1IR2 - chains K and D of the 16 polymer chains in the assembly; structure by X-ray diffraction, 1.84 A resolution.

Chain K:
Name: Small subunit of Rubisco
From: Chlamydomonas reinhardtii
Notes: EC 4.1.1.39
UniProtKB: P08475 (RBS2_CHLRE); residues 1-140 here correspond to UniProt positions 46-185 (UniProt number = residue number + 45)
Sequence (140 residues; each row starts with the number of its first residue):
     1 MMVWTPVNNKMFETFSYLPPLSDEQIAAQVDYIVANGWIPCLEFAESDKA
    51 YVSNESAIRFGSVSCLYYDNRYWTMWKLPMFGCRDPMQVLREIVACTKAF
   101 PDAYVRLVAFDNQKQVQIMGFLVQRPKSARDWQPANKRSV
Construct notes: modified residue (1)
Modified residues: M1 (n-methyl methionine; MME)

Chain D:
Name: Large subunit of Rubisco
From: Chlamydomonas reinhardtii
Notes: EC 4.1.1.39
UniProtKB: P00877 (RBL_CHLRE); residue numbers follow UniProt; this construct covers 1-475
Sequence (475 residues; numbered 1 to 475; the number before each row is that of its first residue):
     1 MVPQTETKAGAGFKAGVKDYRLTYYTPDYVVRDTDILAAFRMTPQPGVPP
    51 EECGAAVAAESSTGTWTTVWTDGLTSLDRYKGRCYDIEPVPGEDNQYIAY
   101 VAYPIDLFEEGSVTNMFTSIVGNVFGFKALRALRLEDLRIPPAYVKTFVG
   151 PPHGIQVERDKLNKYGRGLLGCTIKPKLGLSAKNYGRAVYECLRGGLDFT
   201 KDDENVNSQPFMRWRDRFLFVAEAIYKAQAETGEVKGHYLNATAGTCEEM
   251 MKRAVCAKELGVPIIMHDYLTGGFTANTSLAIYCRDNGLLLHIHRAMHAV
   301 IDRQRNHGIHFRVLAKALRMSGGDHLHSGTVVGKLEGEREVTLGFVDLMR
   351 DDYVEKDRSRGIYFTQDWCSMPGVMPVASGGIHVWHMPALVEIFGDDACL
   401 QFGGGTLGHPWGNAPGAAANRVALEACTQARNEGRDLAREGGDVIRSACK
   451 WSPELAAACEVWKEIKFEFDTIDKL
Disordered / not traced: 1-8
Construct notes: modified residue (104, 151, 201, 256, 369)
Modified residues: P104, P151 (4-hydroxyproline; HYP); K201 (lysine nz-carboxylic acid; KCX); C256, C369 (s-methylcysteine; SMC)

Chain K / chain D interface:
Pairs across the interface (42):
  E43(K) - R187(D)  salt bridge
  K49(K) - A230(D)
  S56(K) - Y226(D)
  R59(K) - Y226(D)  hydrogen bond
  R59(K) - E259(D)
  R59(K) - G261(D)  hydrogen bond (side chain-backbone)
  F60(K) - Y226(D)  hydrophobic
  F60(K) - E259(D)
  F60(K) - L260(D)
  G61(K) - E259(D)  hydrogen bond (backbone-backbone)
  S62(K) - E259(D)
  V63(K) - R215(D)
  V63(K) - E259(D)
  V63(K) - L260(D)  hydrophobic
  C65(K) - L219(D)
  L66(K) - L219(D)
  Y67(K) - L219(D)
  Y67(K) - A222(D)
  Y67(K) - E223(D)
  Y67(K) - Y226(D)
  Y68(K) - E223(D)
  N70(K) - E223(D)
  R71(K) - E223(D)  salt bridge
  Y72(K) - K183(D)  hydrogen bond (side chain-backbone)
  Y72(K) - G186(D)
  Y72(K) - R187(D)  hydrogen bond (side chain-backbone)
  Y72(K) - F220(D)
  Y72(K) - E223(D)  hydrogen bond (backbone-side chain)
  Y72(K) - K227(D)
  W73(K) - Y190(D)
  T74(K) - Y190(D)  hydrogen bond
  T74(K) - E191(D)
  T74(K) - R194(D)
  M75(K) - R187(D)
  M75(K) - E191(D)  hydrogen bond (backbone-side chain)
  L78(K) - P410(D)
  L78(K) - G412(D)
  F110(K) - R187(D)
  Q115(K) - G179(D)  hydrogen bond (side chain-backbone)
  Q115(K) - L180(D)
  Q115(K) - S181(D)  hydrogen bond (side chain-backbone)
  Q115(K) - N184(D)  hydrogen bond
Also at the interface, not in a pair above, chain K (24 interface residues in all): D69, K77, Q117
Also at the interface, not in a pair above, chain D (28 interface residues in all): A182, A224, E231, C256, W411

Overview:
Chain K and chain D form an interface of 24 and 28 residues respectively; the contacts include 11 hydrogen
bonds and 2 salt bridges. Among the polar pairs are E43(K)-R187(D), R71(K)-E223(D) and R59(K)-Y226(D).
Chain K is Small subunit of Rubisco and chain D is Large subunit of Rubisco, both from Chlamydomonas
reinhardtii; the structure, Crystal Structure of Activated Ribulose-1,5-bisphosphate Carboxylase/oxygenase
(Rubisco) from Green alga, Chlamydomonas reinhardtii Complexed with 2-Carboxyarabinitol-1,5-bisphosphate
(2-CABP), was determined by X-ray diffraction together with 1IR1 from the same study.
